PDB entry 5HHH | X-ray diffraction, 2.36 A resolution | chains A and P of the 4 polymer chains in the assembly

[Chain A]
Molecule: DNA polymerase beta
From: Homo sapiens
Notes: EC 2.7.7.7, 4.2.99.-
Reference sequence: P06746 (DPOLB_HUMAN); residue numbers follow UniProt; this construct covers 9-335
Sequence (327 residues; numbered 9 to 335; the number before each row is that of its first residue):
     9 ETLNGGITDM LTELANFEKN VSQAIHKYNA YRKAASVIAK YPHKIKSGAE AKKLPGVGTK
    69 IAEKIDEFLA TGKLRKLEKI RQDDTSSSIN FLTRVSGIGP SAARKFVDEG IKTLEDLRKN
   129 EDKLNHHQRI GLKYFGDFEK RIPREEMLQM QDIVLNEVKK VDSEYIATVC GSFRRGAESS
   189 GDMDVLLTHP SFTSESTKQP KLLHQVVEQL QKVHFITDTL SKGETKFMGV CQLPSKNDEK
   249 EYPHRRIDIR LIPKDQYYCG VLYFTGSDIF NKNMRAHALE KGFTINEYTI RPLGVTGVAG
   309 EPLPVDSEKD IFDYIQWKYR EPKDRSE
Not modelled in the structure: 205-206
Bound ions: Na+ site 1: Lys-60, Leu-62, Val-65 (shared with 1 residue of chain D); Na+ site 2: Thr-101, Val-103, Ile-106 (shared with DT9(P) of chain P)
UniProt features mapped onto this chain:
  - region: Arg-183 to Asp-192 (DNA-binding)
  - active site: Lys-72 (Nucleophile)
  - binding site (K(+)): Lys-60, Leu-62, Val-65, Thr-101, Val-103, Ile-106
  - binding site (Na(+)): Lys-60, Leu-62, Val-65, Thr-101, Val-103, Ile-106
  - binding site (dATP): Arg-149, Ser-180, Arg-183, Gly-189, Asp-190
  - binding site (dCTP): Arg-149, Ser-180, Arg-183, Gly-189, Asp-190
  - binding site (dGTP): Arg-149, Ser-180, Arg-183, Gly-189, Asp-190, Asp-192
  - binding site (dTTP): Arg-149, Ser-180, Arg-183, Gly-189, Asp-190
  - binding site (Mg(2+)): Asp-190, Asp-192, Asp-256
  - modified residue: Lys-72 (N6-acetyllysine), Arg-83 (Omega-N-methylarginine), Arg-152 (Omega-N-methylarginine)
  - cross-link (Glycyl lysine isopeptide (Lys-Gly)): Lys-41 (interchain with G-Cter in ubiquitin), Lys-61 (interchain with G-Cter in ubiquitin), Lys-81 (interchain with G-Cter in ubiquitin)
  - natural variant: Leu-22 (L22P: Found in a gastric cancer sample; uncertain significance), Tyr-39 (Y39C: Found in a gastric cancer sample; uncertain significance), Gly-118 (G118V: Decreased DNA-directed DNA polymerase activity), Arg-137 (R137Q: Decreased function in base-excision repair), Arg-149 (R149I: Decreased DNA-directed DNA polymerase activity), Asp-160 (D160N: Found in a gastric cancer sample; uncertain significance), Cys-239 (C239R: Found in a gastric cancer sample; uncertain significance), Lys-289 (K289M: Found in a colon cancer sample; uncertain significance), Asn-294 (N294D: Found in a gastric cancer sample; uncertain significance), Glu-295 (E295K: Found in a gastric cancer sample; uncertain significance)
  - mutagenesis: Phe-25 (F25W: No effect on 5'-dRP lyase activity. Decreased ssDNA binding), His-34 (H34G: Decreased 5'-dRP lyase activity. Decreased ssDNA binding), Lys-35 (K35A: Decreased 5'-dRP lyase activity. Decreased ssDNA binding. Loss of 5'-dRP lyase activity; when associated with A-68 and A-72. Decreased ssDNA binding; when associated with A-68 and A-72 ...), Tyr-39 (Y39F: No effect on 5'-dRP lyase activity; Y39Q: Abolishes DNA polymerase and 5'-dRP lyase activity), Lys-41 (K41R: Abolishes ubiquitination; when associated with R-61 and R-81), Lys-60 (K60A: Decreased 5'-dRP lyase activity. Decreased ssDNA binding), Lys-61 (K61R: Abolishes ubiquitination; when associated with R-41 and R-81), Lys-68 (K68A: No effect on 5'-dRP lyase activity. Decreased ssDNA binding. Loss of 5'-dRP lyase activity; when associated with A-35 and A-72. Decreased ssDNA binding; when associated with A-35 and A-72 ...), Glu-71 (E71Q: No effect on 5'-dRP lyase activity. No effect on structure shown by circular dichroism. No effect on ssDNA binding), Lys-72 (K72A: Severely reduced 5'-dRP lyase activity. Does not affect ssDNA binding. Loss of 5'-dRP lyase activity; when associated with A-35 and A-68. Decreased ssDNA binding ...), Glu-75 (E75A: Slightly decreased 5'-dRP lyase activity. Decreased ssDNA binding. No effect on structure shown by circular dichroism), Lys-81 (K81R: Abolishes ubiquitination; when associated with R-41 and R-61), 5 further mutagenesis entries in UniProt

[Chain P]
Molecule: 10-nt DNA strand
Sequence (10 nucleotides; each row starts with the number of its first residue):
     1 CCTGCTCCTC
Bound ions: Na+: DT9 (shared with Thr-101(A), Val-103(A), Ile-106(A) of chain A)

[How chain A and chain P interact]
Pairs across the interface (17; chain A residue first):
  Val-103(A) / DT9(P)  phosphate contact
  Ser-104(A) / DT9(P)  phosphate contact
  Gly-105(A) / DC8(P)  sugar contact
  Gly-105(A) / DT9(P)  hydrogen bond to the phosphate
  Ile-106(A) / DC8(P)  phosphate contact
  Ile-106(A) / DT9(P)  phosphate contact
  Gly-107(A) / DC8(P)  hydrogen bond to the phosphate
  Pro-108(A) / DC8(P)  phosphate contact
  Ser-109(A) / DC7(P)  phosphate contact
  Ser-109(A) / DC8(P)  hydrogen bond to the phosphate
  Ala-110(A) / DC8(P)  hydrogen bond to the phosphate
  His-135(A) / DT9(P)  sugar contact
  Asp-190(A) / DC10(P)  phosphate contact
  Met-236(A) / DT9(P)  phosphate contact
  Arg-254(A) / DT9(P)  phosphate contact
  Arg-254(A) / DC10(P)  salt bridge to the phosphate
  Asp-256(A) / DC10(P)  sugar contact

[Overview]
The interface between chain A and chain P involves 13 residues on one side and 4 on the other, with 4 hydrogen
bonds and 1 salt bridge. Among the polar pairs are Gly-105(A)/DT9(P), Gly-107(A)/DC8(P) and Ser-109(A)/DC8(P).
Chain A is DNA polymerase beta (Homo sapiens) and chain P is a 10-nt DNA strand; the structure, Structure of
human DNA polymerase beta Host-Guest complexed with the control G for N7-CBZ-platination, was determined by
X-ray diffraction together with 5HHI from the same study.
